PDB entry 7WTR | electron microscopy, 3.50 A resolution | chains C2 and SJ of the 19 polymer chains in the assembly

# Chain C2
Molecule: 18S rRNA
Source organism: Saccharomyces cerevisiae
Sequence (1800 nucleotides; row label = number of the first residue in the row):
     1 UAUCUGGUUG AUCCUGCCAG UAGUCAUAUG CUUGUCUCAA AGAUUAAGCC AUGCAUGUCU
    61 AAGUAUAAGC AAUUUAUACA GUGAAACUGC GAAUGGCUCA UUAAAUCAGU UAUCGUUUAU
   121 UUGAUAGUUC CUUUACUACA UGGUAUAACU GUGGUAAUUC UAGAGCUAAU ACAUGCUUAA
   181 AAUCUCGACC CUUUGGAAGA GAUGUAUUUA UUAGAUAAAA AAUCAAUGUC UUCGGACUCU
   241 UUGAUGAUUC AUAAUAACUU UUCGAAUCGC AUGGCCUUGU GCUGGCGAUG GUUCAUUCAA
   301 AUUUCUGCCC UAUCAACUUU CGAUGGUAGG AUAGUGGCCU ACCAUGGUUU CAACGGGUAA
   361 CGGGGAAUAA GGGUUCGAUU CCGGAGAGGG AGCCUGAGAA ACGGCUACCA CAUCCAAGGA
   421 AGGCAGCAGG CGCGCAAAUU ACCCAAUCCU AAUUCAGGGA GGUAGUGACA AUAAAUAACG
   481 AUACAGGGCC CAUUCGGGUC UUGUAAUUGG AAUGAGUACA AUGUAAAUAC CUUAACGAGG
   541 AACAAUUGGA GGGCAAGUCU GGUGCCAGCA GCCGCGGUAA UUCCAGCUCC AAUAGCGUAU
   601 AUUAAAGUUG UUGCAGUUAA AAAGCUCGUA GUUGAACUUU GGGCCCGGUU GGCCGGUCCG
   661 AUUUUUUCGU GUACUGGAUU UCCAACGGGG CCUUUCCUUC UGGCUAACCU UGAGUCCUUG
   721 UGGCUCUUGG CGAACCAGGA CUUUUACUUU GAAAAAAUUA GAGUGUUCAA AGCAGGCGUA
   781 UUGCUCGAAU AUAUUAGCAU GGAAUAAUAG AAUAGGACGU UUGGUUCUAU UUUGUUGGUU
   841 UCUAGGACCA UCGUAAUGAU UAAUAGGGAC GGUCGGGGGC AUCAGUAUUC AAUUGUCAGA
   901 GGUGAAAUUC UUGGAUUUAU UGAAGACUAA CUACUGCGAA AGCAUUUGCC AAGGACGUUU
   961 UCAUUAAUCA AGAACGAAAG UUAGGGGAUC GAAGAUGAUC AGAUACCGUC GUAGUCUUAA
  1021 CCAUAAACUA UGCCGACUAG GGAUCGGGUG GUGUUUUUUU AAUGACCCAC UCGGCACCUU
  1081 ACGAGAAAUC AAAGUCUUUG GGUUCUGGGG GGAGUAUGGU CGCAAGGCUG AAACUUAAAG
  1141 GAAUUGACGG AAGGGCACCA CCAGGAGUGG AGCCUGCGGC UUAAUUUGAC UCAACACGGG
  1201 GAAACUCACC AGGUCCAGAC ACAAUAAGGA UUGACAGAUU GAGAGCUCUU UCUUGAUUUU
  1261 GUGGGUGGUG GUGCAUGGCC GUUCUUAGUU GGUGGAGUGA UUUGUCUGCU UAAUUGCGAU
  1321 AACGAACGAG ACCUUAACCU ACUAAAUAGU GGUGCUAGCA UUUGCUGGUU AUCCACUUCU
  1381 UAGAGGGACU AUCGGUUUCA AGCCGAUGGA AGUUUGAGGC AAUAACAGGU CUGUGAUGCC
  1441 CUUAGACGUU CUGGGCCGCA CGCGCGCUAC ACUGACGGAG CCAGCGAGUC UAACCUUGGC
  1501 CGAGAGGUCU UGGUAAUCUU GUGAAACUCC GUCGUGCUGG GGAUAGAGCA UUGUAAUUAU
  1561 UGCUCUUCAA CGAGGAAUUC CUAGUAAGCG CAAGUCAUCA GCUUGCGUUG AUUACGUCCC
  1621 UGCCCUUUGU ACACACCGCC CGUCGCUAGU ACCGAUUGAA UGGCUUAGUG AGGCCUCAGG
  1681 AUCUGCUUAG AGAAGGGGGC AACUCCAUCU CAGAGCGGAG AAUUUGGACA AACUUGGUCA
  1741 UUUAGAGGAA CUAAAAGUCG UAACAAGGUU UCCGUAGGUG AACCUGCGGA AGGAUCAUUA
Disordered / not traced: 73-75, 133-135, 489-498, 659-675, 1157-1621, 1631-1634

# Chain SJ
Molecule: 40S ribosomal protein S9-A
Source organism: Saccharomyces cerevisiae
Reference sequence: O13516 (RS9A_YEAST); residue numbers follow UniProt; this construct covers 1-197
Sequence (197 residues; each row starts with the number of its first residue):
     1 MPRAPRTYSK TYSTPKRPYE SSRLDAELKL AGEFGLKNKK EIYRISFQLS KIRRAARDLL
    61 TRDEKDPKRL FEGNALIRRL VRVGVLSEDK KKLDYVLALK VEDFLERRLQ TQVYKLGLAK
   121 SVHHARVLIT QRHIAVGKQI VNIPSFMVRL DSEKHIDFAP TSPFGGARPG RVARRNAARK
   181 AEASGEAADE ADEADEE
Disordered / not traced: 1, 187-197
UniProt features mapped onto this chain:
  - modified residue: Ser184 (Phosphoserine)
  - cross-link: Lys180 (Glycyl lysine isopeptide (Lys-Gly) (interchain with G-Cter in ubiquitin))

# Interface between chain C2 and chain SJ
Contacting residue pairs (116; chain C2 residue first):
  U1(C2) with Arg54(SJ), hydrogen bond to the base; Arg57(SJ), base contact
  U3(C2) with Arg17(SJ), hydrogen bond to the sugar; Glu20(SJ), hydrogen bond to the base
  U21(C2) with Lys16(SJ), sugar contact
  A22(C2) with Thr14(SJ), phosphate contact; Lys16(SJ), sugar contact
  G23(C2) with Thr14(SJ), phosphate contact
  U24(C2) with Lys10(SJ), salt bridge to the phosphate
  C25(C2) with Tyr8(SJ), base contact
  C38(C2) with Arg6(SJ), hydrogen bond to the phosphate
  A39(C2) with Arg3(SJ), salt bridge to the phosphate; Arg6(SJ), phosphate contact
  A369(C2) with Lys16(SJ), phosphate contact; Arg54(SJ), hydrogen bond to the base
  U380(C2) with Pro2(SJ), phosphate contact; Arg3(SJ), hydrogen bond to the sugar; Pro5(SJ), base contact
  C381(C2) with Pro2(SJ), phosphate contact
  G461(C2) with Pro2(SJ), phosphate contact
  G462(C2) with Arg3(SJ), phosphate contact
  A470(C2) with Tyr8(SJ), sugar contact
  A471(C2) with Tyr8(SJ), sugar contact; Ser9(SJ), hydrogen bond to the sugar; Lys10(SJ), phosphate contact
  U472(C2) with Ser9(SJ), sugar contact; Lys10(SJ), phosphate contact; Thr11(SJ), hydrogen bond to the phosphate; Tyr12(SJ), phosphate contact
  A473(C2) with Thr11(SJ), phosphate contact; Arg44(SJ), salt bridge to the phosphate; Ile143(SJ), sugar contact; Ser145(SJ), phosphate contact
  A474(C2) with Lys37(SJ), hydrogen bond to the sugar; Arg44(SJ), salt bridge to the phosphate; Arg126(SJ), sugar contact; Pro144(SJ), sugar contact; Ser145(SJ), hydrogen bond to the phosphate
  A475(C2) with Arg126(SJ), salt bridge to the phosphate; Thr130(SJ), hydrogen bond to the phosphate
  U476(C2) with Lys37(SJ), base contact
  A477(C2) with Val127(SJ), sugar contact
  A478(C2) with Ser121(SJ), phosphate contact; His124(SJ), sugar contact; Val127(SJ), sugar contact
  C479(C2) with Lys120(SJ), hydrogen bond to the sugar; Ser121(SJ), hydrogen bond to the phosphate
  G510(C2) with Asn176(SJ), hydrogen bond to the phosphate
  A511(C2) with Val172(SJ), sugar contact; Ala173(SJ), sugar contact; Asn176(SJ), hydrogen bond to the phosphate
  A512(C2) with Gln131(SJ), hydrogen bond to the sugar; His133(SJ), hydrogen bond to the sugar; Pro163(SJ), phosphate contact; Phe164(SJ), sugar contact; Pro169(SJ), phosphate contact; Gly170(SJ), hydrogen bond to the phosphate; Val172(SJ), phosphate contact; Ala173(SJ), hydrogen bond to the phosphate
  U513(C2) with Gln131(SJ), sugar contact; His133(SJ), sugar contact; Pro163(SJ), phosphate contact; Gly170(SJ), phosphate contact; Arg171(SJ), hydrogen bond to the base; Val172(SJ), base contact
  G514(C2) with Arg171(SJ), hydrogen bond to the base
  U532(C2) with Arg132(SJ), salt bridge to the phosphate
  U533(C2) with Arg132(SJ), salt bridge to the phosphate
  A534(C2) with Arg168(SJ), salt bridge to the phosphate
  A535(C2) with Arg168(SJ), salt bridge to the phosphate
  G537(C2) with Arg171(SJ), hydrogen bond to the base; Arg175(SJ), salt bridge to the phosphate
  A538(C2) with Arg171(SJ), salt bridge to the phosphate
  C554(C2) with Arg17(SJ), phosphate contact; Tyr19(SJ), sugar contact
  A555(C2) with Tyr19(SJ), stacking on the base
  A591(C2) with Tyr19(SJ), sugar contact
  A592(C2) with Lys39(SJ), salt bridge to the phosphate
  U593(C2) with Asn38(SJ), phosphate contact; Lys39(SJ), hydrogen bond to the phosphate; Lys40(SJ), hydrogen bond to the phosphate
  A594(C2) with Lys37(SJ), phosphate contact; Asn38(SJ), hydrogen bond to the phosphate
  G595(C2) with Lys40(SJ), salt bridge to the phosphate
  U650(C2) with Lys65(SJ), sugar contact
  U758(C2) with Thr7(SJ), phosphate contact
  G761(C2) with Ala55(SJ), phosphate contact; Glu72(SJ), hydrogen bond to the sugar
  A762(C2) with Phe71(SJ), sugar contact; Ala75(SJ), sugar contact; Arg79(SJ), salt bridge to the phosphate
  G763(C2) with Arg78(SJ), salt bridge to the phosphate; Arg79(SJ), phosphate contact
  U764(C2) with Arg78(SJ), salt bridge to the phosphate; Arg82(SJ), salt bridge to the phosphate
  G765(C2) with Arg82(SJ), salt bridge to the phosphate; Phe146(SJ), base contact; Val148(SJ), base contact; Arg149(SJ), hydrogen bond to the base; Ser152(SJ), hydrogen bond to the base
  U767(C2) with Gln139(SJ), hydrogen bond to the sugar; Val141(SJ), sugar contact; Asn142(SJ), base contact; Ile143(SJ), base contact; Phe146(SJ), sugar contact
  C768(C2) with Ile143(SJ), base contact; Ser145(SJ), sugar contact; Phe146(SJ), sugar contact
  A770(C2) with Tyr8(SJ), sugar contact; Ser9(SJ), hydrogen bond to the phosphate; Thr11(SJ), sugar contact
  A771(C2) with Arg6(SJ), hydrogen bond to the sugar; Thr7(SJ), phosphate contact; Ser9(SJ), hydrogen bond to the phosphate
  G772(C2) with Thr7(SJ), phosphate contact
  A789(C2) with Phe71(SJ), base contact
Also at the interface, not in a pair above, chain C2 (60 interface residues in all): C4, G96, A757, A769, A791
Also at the interface, not in a pair above, chain SJ (72 interface residues in all): Ala4, Pro15, Pro18, Ser21, Leu24, Glu41, Tyr43, Ser50, Lys68, Arg108, His123, Ile140, Met147

# Summary
The interface between chain C2 and chain SJ involves 60 residues on one side and 72 on the other, with 32
hydrogen bonds, 18 salt bridges and 1 aromatic stacking contact. Polar pairs include U1(C2)-Arg54(SJ),
U3(C2)-Glu20(SJ) and A369(C2)-Arg54(SJ).
Here chain C2 is 18S rRNA and chain SJ is 40S ribosomal protein S9-A, both from Saccharomyces cerevisiae.
Entry 7WTR (Cryo-EM structure of a yeast pre-40S ribosomal subunit - State Tsr1-3) was determined by electron
microscopy, deposited together with 7WTN, 7WTO, 7WTP and 7WTQ.
